7AOI - chains AA and AE of the 83 polymer chains in the assembly; structure by electron microscopy, 3.50 A resolution.

== Chain AA ==
Molecule: mt-LSU rRNA
From: Trypanosoma brucei
Sequence (758 nucleotides; numbered 1 to 1176; 418 numbers in that range are skipped by the numbering (no residue carries them; nothing is unmodelled there); the number before each row is that of its first residue):
     1 AUUUUACCAA UUAAGAAGAA UAUUAUAAUA AUGGGUGUCU UAUAUUUUAA AUAAAUAUUU
    61 AAAUUCCGUG UAGUAAAUUU AUUAUUUGUA UUAUUUAUAU AAUAGGUGUA UUAUAUUUAA
   121 AUUUUAAAUU UGUUGUUUUA UAUUUAGAUA CAUAUUUAUA GAUUAAUAUA UUUAAAUAAU
   181 AUUUUAAAAU UUAUUGAACU GUAAU
   254 GUUACAGUUG U
   270 AUGUACCAAA UAAAUAUAGU AAGAUUAUUU UAGUUGAAUU AAUAAAUAAA UAUUUAUUUU
   330 UCUUUGUAAA UAUUAUGAAC AAUUUAA
   369 UUAACUAAAA UG
   404 UUUGAAUAUU
   445 UAUUUU
   456 UAUAUUUUUA GUAGGUAAAU GAAAAGUAUA AAUGGAUAUA ACUUAAUAUU UAAUAUUUGU
   516 UUAAUGAAAA GUAUUUUAU
   541 AUUGUAUAGU AUUAUUAUAG UGUAUAGUUU UUUAAAAAUA UA
   591 GUUA
   796 AAUAAAGUAU GAAUUAAUAU CAAAAUUUUA AUAAAAAUUA AAAAAUUAAA AUAGGGCAAG
   856 UCCUACUCUC CUUUACAAAG AGAACAUU
   887 AUAUGUAAUU GUAUGUUUGA UUGGGGCAAU ACUAUAUUUA UUUAUAUAGC AUAAGAACUA
   947 UAUUCUUUGA AAUUAUAAAA G
   972 GAGCAGGUUA ACAAGCAU
  1001 GUGUUUCAUC GUC
  1071 UCGUUGUAAA GCAGAUUUGU
  1095 AUAUUUAAUU UUUAUAAUUA AUAAUAAUUA AUAUAAGUAC GCAAGGAUUG AUUAUUGAAA
  1155 AAAGAAAGAA GAAUAUAAUU UA

== Chain AE ==
Name: Ribosomal protein L3 mitochondrial, putative
From: Trypanosoma brucei
Reference sequence: Q580R4 (Q580R4_TRYB2); residue numbers follow UniProt; this construct covers 38-404
Chain sequence (367 residues; each row starts with the number of its first residue):
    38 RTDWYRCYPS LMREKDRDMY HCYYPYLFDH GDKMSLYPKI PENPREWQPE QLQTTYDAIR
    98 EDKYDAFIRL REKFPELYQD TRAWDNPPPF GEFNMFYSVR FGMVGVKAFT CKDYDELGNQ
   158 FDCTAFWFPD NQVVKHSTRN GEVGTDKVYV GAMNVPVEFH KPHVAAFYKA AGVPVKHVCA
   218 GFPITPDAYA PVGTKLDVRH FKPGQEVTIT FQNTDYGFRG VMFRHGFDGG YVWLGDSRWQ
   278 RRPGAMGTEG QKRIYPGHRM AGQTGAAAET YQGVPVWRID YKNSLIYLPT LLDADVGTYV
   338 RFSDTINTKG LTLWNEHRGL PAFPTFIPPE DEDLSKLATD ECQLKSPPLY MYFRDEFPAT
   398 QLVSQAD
Disordered / not traced: 266-271

== How chain AA and chain AE interact ==
Residue-residue contacts (77; chain AA residue first):
  A576(AA) - Phe255(AE)  hydrogen bond to the sugar
  A576(AA) - Arg256(AE)  sugar contact
  A577(AA) - Phe255(AE)  sugar contact
  A577(AA) - Arg256(AE)  sugar contact
  A577(AA) - Gly257(AE)  phosphate contact
  A578(AA) - Met259(AE)  phosphate contact
  A819(AA) - Arg290(AE)  sugar contact
  A843(AA) - Met297(AE)  base contact
  A844(AA) - Ile291(AE)  base contact
  A846(AA) - Gln288(AE)  hydrogen bond to the sugar
  A846(AA) - Arg290(AE)  hydrogen bond to the sugar
  A846(AA) - Ile291(AE)  base contact
  U847(AA) - Gln288(AE)  sugar contact
  U847(AA) - Lys289(AE)  sugar contact
  U1099(AA) - Arg290(AE)  sugar contact
  U1099(AA) - Ile291(AE)  hydrogen bond to the sugar
  U1100(AA) - Ile291(AE)  sugar contact
  U1100(AA) - Tyr292(AE)  sugar contact
  U1100(AA) - Pro293(AE)  phosphate contact
  U1100(AA) - His295(AE)  sugar contact
  U1100(AA) - Met297(AE)  base contact
  A1101(AA) - Arg261(AE)  sugar contact
  A1101(AA) - Pro293(AE)  phosphate contact
  A1101(AA) - His295(AE)  sugar contact
  A1101(AA) - Met297(AE)  hydrogen bond to the sugar
  A1101(AA) - Ala298(AE)  hydrogen bond to the sugar
  A1101(AA) - Gly299(AE)  sugar contact
  A1102(AA) - Gly299(AE)  sugar contact
  A1102(AA) - Gln300(AE)  sugar contact
  U1103(AA) - Gln300(AE)  phosphate contact
  U1107(AA) - Lys198(AE)  salt bridge to the phosphate
  A1108(AA) - Lys172(AE)  hydrogen bond to the base
  A1108(AA) - His200(AE)  salt bridge to the phosphate
  A1108(AA) - Val201(AE)  sugar contact
  A1108(AA) - Phe204(AE)  stacking on the base
  A1108(AA) - Cys216(AE)  hydrogen bond to the sugar
  U1109(AA) - Tyr186(AE)  phosphate contact
  U1109(AA) - Cys216(AE)  sugar contact
  A1110(AA) - Lys184(AE)  salt bridge to the phosphate
  A1110(AA) - Tyr186(AE)  phosphate contact
  A1110(AA) - Gly218(AE)  hydrogen bond to the phosphate
  A1111(AA) - Lys184(AE)  salt bridge to the phosphate
  U1112(AA) - Arg176(AE)  hydrogen bond to the sugar
  U1112(AA) - Glu179(AE)  hydrogen bond to the base
  A1118(AA) - Arg38(AE)  sugar contact
  A1118(AA) - Thr39(AE)  sugar contact
  U1119(AA) - Thr39(AE)  sugar contact
  A1120(AA) - Thr39(AE)  hydrogen bond to the phosphate
  A1120(AA) - Trp41(AE)  hydrogen bond to the phosphate
  A1120(AA) - Tyr42(AE)  hydrogen bond to the phosphate
  A1121(AA) - Arg38(AE)  hydrogen bond to the base
  A1121(AA) - Thr39(AE)  hydrogen bond to the phosphate
  U1126(AA) - Thr397(AE)  hydrogen bond to the sugar
  U1126(AA) - Gln398(AE)  hydrogen bond to the base
  A1127(AA) - Thr397(AE)  sugar contact
  A1145(AA) - Arg43(AE)  salt bridge to the phosphate
  A1145(AA) - Lys346(AE)  salt bridge to the phosphate
  U1146(AA) - Tyr389(AE)  sugar contact
  U1146(AA) - Gln398(AE)  hydrogen bond to the base
  U1147(AA) - Tyr389(AE)  sugar contact
  U1147(AA) - Arg391(AE)  salt bridge to the phosphate
  A1152(AA) - Glu306(AE)  sugar contact
  A1152(AA) - Tyr308(AE)  stacking on the base
  A1152(AA) - Gln309(AE)  base contact
  A1152(AA) - Val311(AE)  base contact
  A1152(AA) - Thr327(AE)  hydrogen bond to the base
  A1153(AA) - Asn250(AE)  base contact
  A1153(AA) - Ala305(AE)  hydrogen bond to the sugar
  A1153(AA) - Glu306(AE)  sugar contact
  A1153(AA) - Thr307(AE)  phosphate contact
  A1154(AA) - Thr247(AE)  base contact
  A1154(AA) - Ala305(AE)  sugar contact
  A1154(AA) - Arg338(AE)  base contact
  G1158(AA) - Lys198(AE)  sugar contact
  G1158(AA) - His200(AE)  stacking on the base
  A1159(AA) - Lys198(AE)  salt bridge to the phosphate
  A1159(AA) - Pro199(AE)  base contact
Also at the interface, not in a pair above, chain AA (40 interface residues in all): A820, U821, A828, U1106, A1125, G1144, A1171
Also at the interface, not in a pair above, chain AE (58 interface residues in all): Asp40, Phe196, Tyr205, Val215, Ala217, Phe219, Gly254, Glu286, Phe394, Pro395

== Overview ==
40 residues of chain AA face 58 of chain AE across their interface, with 21 hydrogen bonds, 8 salt bridges and
3 aromatic stacking contacts. Polar contacts include A1108(AA)-Lys172(AE), U1112(AA)-Glu179(AE) and
A1121(AA)-Arg38(AE).
Chain AA is mt-LSU rRNA and chain AE is Ribosomal protein L3 mitochondrial, putative, both from Trypanosoma
brucei; the structure, Trypanosoma brucei mitochondrial ribosome large subunit assembly intermediate, was
determined by electron microscopy.
